PDB entry 7XKQ | electron microscopy, 3.30 A resolution | chains A and D of the 8 polymer chains in the assembly

== Chain A ==
Protein: ATP synthase subunit alpha
Organism: Bacillus sp. PS3
Notes: EC 7.1.2.2
Reference sequence: A0A0M3VGF9 (A0A0M3VGF9_BACP3); numbering as in UniProt (aligned over 1-502)
Chain sequence (502 residues; row label = number of the first residue in the row):
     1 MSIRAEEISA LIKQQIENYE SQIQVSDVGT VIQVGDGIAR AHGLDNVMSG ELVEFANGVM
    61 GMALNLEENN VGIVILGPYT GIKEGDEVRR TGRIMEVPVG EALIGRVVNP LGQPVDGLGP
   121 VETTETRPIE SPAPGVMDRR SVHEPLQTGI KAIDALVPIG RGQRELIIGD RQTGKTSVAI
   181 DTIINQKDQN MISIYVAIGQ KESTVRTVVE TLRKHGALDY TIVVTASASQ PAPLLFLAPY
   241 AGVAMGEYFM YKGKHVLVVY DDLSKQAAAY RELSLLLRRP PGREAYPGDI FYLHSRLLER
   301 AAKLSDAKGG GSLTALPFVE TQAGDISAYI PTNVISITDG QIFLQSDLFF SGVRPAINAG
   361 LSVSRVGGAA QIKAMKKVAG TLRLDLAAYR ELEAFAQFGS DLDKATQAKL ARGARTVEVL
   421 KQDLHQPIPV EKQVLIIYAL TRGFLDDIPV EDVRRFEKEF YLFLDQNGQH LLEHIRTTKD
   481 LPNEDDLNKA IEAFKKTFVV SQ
Not modelled in the structure: 1-23, 502
Construct notes: conflict Pro132 (Arg in A0A0M3VGF9), Ser193 (Cys in A0A0M3VGF9), Phe463 (Trp in A0A0M3VGF9)
Metal / ion sites: Mg2+: Thr176 (together with ATP)
Residues lining bound ligands: ATP (adenosine-5'-triphosphate): Asp170, Arg171, Gln172, Thr173, Gly174, Lys175, Thr176, Ser177, Phe349, Arg354, Pro355, Gln422, Asp423, Leu424

== Chain D ==
Protein: ATP synthase subunit beta
Organism: Bacillus sp. PS3
Notes: EC 7.1.2.2
Reference sequence: A0A0M4U1P9 (A0A0M4U1P9_BACP3); numbering as in UniProt (aligned over 1-473)
Chain sequence (484 residues; each row starts with the number of its first residue; numbers below 1 keep their minus sign (Met-10 is residue -10)):
   -10 MHHHHHHHHH HMTRGRVIQV MGPVVDVKFE NGHLPAIYNA LKIQHKARNE NEVDIDLTLE
    50 VALHLGDDTV RTIAMASTDG LIRGMEVIDT GAPISVPVGE VTLGRVFNVL GEPIDLEGDI
   110 PADARRDPIH RPAPKFEELA TEVEILETGI KVVDLLAPYI KGGKIGLFGG AGVGKTVLIQ
   170 ELIHNIAQEH GGISVFAGVG ERTREGNDLY HEMKDSGVIS KTAMVFGQMN EPPGARMRVA
   230 LTGLTMAEYF RDEQGQDVLL FIDNIFRFTQ AGSEVSALLG RMPSAVGYQP TLATEMGQLQ
   290 ERITSTAKGS ITSIQAIYVP ADDYTDPAPA TTFSHLDATT NLERKLAEMG IYPAVDPLAS
   350 TSRALAPEIV GEEHYQVARK VQQTLQRYKE LQDIIAILGM DELSDEDKLV VHRARRIQFF
   410 LSQNFHVAEQ FTGQPGSYVP VKETVRGFKE ILEGKYDHLP EDAFRLVGRI EEVVEKAKAM
   470 GVEV
Not modelled in the structure: -10 to 0, 472-473
Construct notes: initiating methionine (-10); expression tag (-9 to 0)
Metal / ion sites: Mg2+: Thr165, Glu190 (together with ADP)
Residues lining bound ligands:
  - ADP (adenosine-5'-diphosphate): Gly159, Ala160, Gly161, Val162, Gly163, Lys164, Thr165, Val166, Glu190, Arg191, Glu194, Tyr341, Pro342, Phe414, Ala417, Phe420, Thr421
  - ATP (adenosine-5'-triphosphate): Ser351, Arg352, Tyr364, Arg368

== Interface between chain A and chain D ==
Residue-residue contacts (63; chain A residue first):
  Ile32(A) - Gly55(D)
  Gln33(A) - His53(D)
  Gln33(A) - Leu54(D)  hydrogen bond (side chain-backbone)
  Val34(A) - Ile26(D)  hydrophobic
  Val34(A) - Leu52(D)
  Val34(A) - His53(D)  hydrogen bond (backbone-backbone)
  Gly35(A) - Leu52(D)
  Asp36(A) - Arg270(D)  salt bridge
  Tyr79(A) - Ile26(D)  hydrophobic
  Tyr79(A) - Tyr27(D)
  Thr80(A) - Ile26(D)
  Lys83(A) - Leu23(D)  hydrogen bond (side chain-backbone)
  Lys83(A) - Ala25(D)
  Lys83(A) - His53(D)
  Glu84(A) - His53(D)  hydrogen bond (backbone-side chain)
  Glu84(A) - Gly55(D)  hydrogen bond (side chain-backbone)
  Glu84(A) - Asp56(D)  hydrogen bond (side chain-backbone)
  Glu84(A) - Asp57(D)  hydrogen bond (side chain-backbone)
  Val115(A) - Phe125(D)
  Asp116(A) - Phe125(D)
  Arg171(A) - Phe322(D)
  Arg171(A) - Thr328(D)
  Arg171(A) - Ala348(D)  hydrogen bond (side chain-backbone)
  Arg171(A) - Thr350(D)
  Gln172(A) - Thr350(D)  hydrogen bond
  Lys201(A) - Lys153(D)
  Lys201(A) - Glu290(D)
  Lys201(A) - Ser323(D)
  Lys201(A) - His324(D)  hydrogen bond (side chain-backbone)
  Lys201(A) - Asp326(D)  salt bridge
  Glu202(A) - Phe125(D)
  Glu202(A) - Leu128(D)
  Glu202(A) - Glu290(D)  hydrogen bond (backbone-side chain)
  Ser203(A) - Leu128(D)
  Arg206(A) - Phe125(D)  hydrogen bond (side chain-backbone)
  Arg206(A) - Glu126(D)
  Arg206(A) - Leu128(D)  hydrogen bond (side chain-backbone)
  Thr207(A) - Thr130(D)
  Ala228(A) - His324(D)
  Ser229(A) - Glu290(D)
  Ala232(A) - Thr283(D)
  Lys265(A) - Ser323(D)
  Glu272(A) - Pro279(D)
  Glu272(A) - Thr280(D)
  Glu272(A) - Thr283(D)  hydrogen bond
  Leu275(A) - Met271(D)
  Leu275(A) - Pro272(D)
  Leu275(A) - Pro279(D)  hydrophobic
  Leu276(A) - Thr280(D)
  Arg278(A) - Gly269(D)  hydrogen bond (side chain-backbone)
  Arg278(A) - Met271(D)
  Ala285(A) - Ser273(D)
  Ala285(A) - Ala274(D)
  Gln322(A) - Ala319(D)
  Ala323(A) - Thr314(D)
  Asp347(A) - Gln375(D)
  Phe350(A) - Leu347(D)
  Phe350(A) - Gln371(D)
  Phe350(A) - Gln372(D)
  Arg354(A) - Arg368(D)
  Gln397(A) - Arg376(D)
  Gln397(A) - Ser393(D)
  Gln397(A) - Asp396(D)
Also at the interface, not in a pair above, chain A (43 interface residues in all): Gly199, Thr204, Val205, Glu210, Ser227, Arg271, Arg279, Pro281, Glu284, Ser351
Also at the interface, not in a pair above, chain D (52 interface residues in all): Pro24, Thr58, Ala122, Ala129, Gly286, Gln287, Tyr313, Leu325, Asn330, Arg352

== Overview ==
The interface between chain A and chain D involves 43 residues on one side and 52 on the other; the contacts
include 15 hydrogen bonds and 2 salt bridges. Polar contacts include Asp36(A)-Arg270(D), Lys201(A)-Asp326(D)
and Gln33(A)-Leu54(D). ATP is bound between chain A and chain D.
Here chain A is ATP synthase subunit alpha and chain D is ATP synthase subunit beta, both from Bacillus sp.
PS3. Entry 7XKQ (F1 domain of FoF1-ATPase with the down form of epsilon subunit from Bacillus PS3) was
determined by electron microscopy (same publication as 7XKH, 7XKO, 7XKP and 7XKR).
